PDB entry 3J0L | electron microscopy, 9.80 A resolution (very low resolution: no residue pairs are listed; an interface is given only as per-side residue counts) | chains 7 and J of the 32 polymer chains in the assembly

== Chain 7 ==
Molecule: 60S ribosomal RNA fragment
From: Oryctolagus cuniculus
Sequence (50 nucleotides; numbered 2824 to 2873; the number before each row is that of its first residue):
  2824 GCUUGUGGCA GUCAAGCGUU CAUAGCGACA UUGCUUUUUG AUUCUUCGAU

== Chain J ==
Molecule: Ribosomal protein L10
From: Oryctolagus cuniculus
Amino-acid sequence (219 residues; numbered 3 to 221; the number before each row is that of its first residue):
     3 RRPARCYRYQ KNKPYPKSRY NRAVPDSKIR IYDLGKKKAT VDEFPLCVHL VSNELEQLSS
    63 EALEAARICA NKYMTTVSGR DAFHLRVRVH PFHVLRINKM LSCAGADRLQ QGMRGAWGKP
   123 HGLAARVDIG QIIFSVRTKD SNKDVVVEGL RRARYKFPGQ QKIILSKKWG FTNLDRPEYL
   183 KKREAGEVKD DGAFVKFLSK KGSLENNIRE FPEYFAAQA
Disordered / not traced: 102-112

== How chain 7 and chain J interact ==
At this resolution (10 A) residue pairs are not listed: 8 residues of chain 7 and 12 of chain J lie at the interface.

== In short ==
8 residues of chain 7 and 12 residues of chain J are in contact.
Here chain 7 is 60S ribosomal RNA fragment and chain J is Ribosomal protein L10, both from Oryctolagus
cuniculus. Entry 3J0L (Core of mammalian 80S pre-ribosome in complex with tRNAs fitted to a 9.8A cryo-EM map:
classic ...) was determined by electron microscopy together with 3J0O and 3J0P from the same study.
